PDB entry 9B7L | electron microscopy, 2.82 A resolution | chains A and B of the 8 polymer chains in the assembly

[Chain A (and B)]
Name: Capsid protein VP1
From: Adeno-associated virus
Notes: chain B of this document is another copy of the same molecule, construct and numbering; everything in this record applies to it too
Reference sequence: Q6JC22 (Q6JC22_9VIRU); residue numbers follow UniProt; this construct covers 203-736
Amino-acid sequence (534 residues; each row starts with the number of its first residue):
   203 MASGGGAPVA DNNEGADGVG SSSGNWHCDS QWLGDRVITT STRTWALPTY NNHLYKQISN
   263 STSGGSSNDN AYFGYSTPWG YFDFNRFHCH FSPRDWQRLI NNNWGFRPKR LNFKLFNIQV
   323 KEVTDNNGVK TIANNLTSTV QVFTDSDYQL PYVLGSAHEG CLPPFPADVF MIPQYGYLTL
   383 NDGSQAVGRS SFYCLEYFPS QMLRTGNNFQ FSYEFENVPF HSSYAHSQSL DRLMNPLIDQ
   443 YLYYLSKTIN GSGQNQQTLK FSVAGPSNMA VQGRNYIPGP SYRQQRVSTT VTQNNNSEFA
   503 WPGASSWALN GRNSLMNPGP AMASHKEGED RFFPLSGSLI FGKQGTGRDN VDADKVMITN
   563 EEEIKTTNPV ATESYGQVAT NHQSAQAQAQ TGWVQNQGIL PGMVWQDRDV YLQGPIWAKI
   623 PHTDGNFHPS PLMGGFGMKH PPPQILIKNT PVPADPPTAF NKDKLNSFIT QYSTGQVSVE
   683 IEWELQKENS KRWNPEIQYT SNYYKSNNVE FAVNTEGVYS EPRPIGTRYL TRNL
Unresolved in the structure: 203-219, 234-238, 296-305, 436-470, 689-736 (chain B: 203-417, 543-559, 613-736)
Reported in the primary citation:
  - mutagenesis - Q588R: abolished binding to Fab1-1

[How chain A and chain B interact]
Contacting residue pairs (81; chain A residue first):
  Ser431(A) - Arg514(B)
  Leu432(A) - Leu511(B)  hydrophobic
  Asp433(A) - Trp509(B)
  Asp433(A) - Leu511(B)
  Asp433(A) - Arg514(B)  salt bridge
  Asp433(A) - Ser516(B)
  Arg434(A) - Arg514(B)
  Ala472(A) - Trp503(B)  hydrophobic
  Ala472(A) - Asn515(B)
  Ala472(A) - Ser516(B)
  Ala472(A) - Leu517(B)  hydrogen bond (backbone-backbone)
  Val473(A) - Trp503(B)  hydrophobic
  Val473(A) - Leu517(B)
  Val473(A) - Asn519(B)  hydrogen bond (backbone-side chain)
  Gln474(A) - Asn519(B)
  Gly475(A) - Asn519(B)
  Arg476(A) - Trp509(B)
  Arg476(A) - Ser516(B)
  Arg476(A) - Asn519(B)  hydrogen bond (backbone-backbone)
  Arg476(A) - Pro520(B)
  Ile479(A) - Trp509(B)
  Pro480(A) - Trp509(B)  hydrophobic
  Lys528(A) - Asn512(B)
  Glu529(A) - Asn512(B)  hydrogen bond (backbone-side chain)
  Lys567(A) - Leu511(B)
  Lys567(A) - Asn512(B)
  Thr568(A) - Leu511(B)
  Asn570(A) - Leu511(B)
  Glu575(A) - Ala510(B)
  Glu575(A) - Gly513(B)  hydrogen bond (side chain-backbone)
  Tyr577(A) - Trp509(B)
  Tyr577(A) - Ala510(B)  hydrogen bond (backbone-backbone)
  Gly578(A) - Tyr484(B)
  Gly578(A) - Ser508(B)
  Gln579(A) - Tyr484(B)  hydrogen bond (backbone-side chain)
  Gln579(A) - Ala506(B)
  Gln579(A) - Ser507(B)
  Gln579(A) - Ser508(B)  hydrogen bond (backbone-backbone)
  Val580(A) - Tyr484(B)
  Val580(A) - Arg485(B)
  Val580(A) - Ser507(B)
  Val580(A) - Gln597(B)
  Ala581(A) - Arg485(B)  hydrogen bond (backbone-side chain)
  Ala581(A) - Gln486(B)
  Ala581(A) - Gln487(B)
  Ala581(A) - Ser507(B)
  Ala581(A) - Gln597(B)
  Asn583(A) - Arg485(B)  hydrogen bond (backbone-side chain)
  Asn583(A) - Gln487(B)
  His584(A) - Arg485(B)
  His584(A) - Arg488(B)
  His584(A) - Thr574(B)  hydrogen bond (side chain-backbone)
  His584(A) - Glu575(B)  salt bridge
  Gln585(A) - Gln487(B)  hydrogen bond (backbone-side chain)
  Gln585(A) - Arg488(B)  hydrogen bond (side chain-backbone)
  Gln585(A) - Val489(B)
  Gln585(A) - Asn496(B)
  Gln585(A) - Phe501(B)
  Ser586(A) - Gln495(B)
  Ser586(A) - Asn497(B)
  Ala587(A) - Thr494(B)
  Ala587(A) - Gln495(B)  hydrogen bond (backbone-backbone)
  Ala587(A) - Asn496(B)
  Ala587(A) - Asn497(B)
  Ala589(A) - Asn497(B)
  Gln590(A) - Asn497(B)
  Ala591(A) - Gln487(B)
  Thr593(A) - Pro504(B)
  Thr593(A) - Gly505(B)
  Val596(A) - Tyr484(B)
  Val596(A) - Asn598(B)
  Asn598(A) - Asn598(B)
  Gln599(A) - Tyr484(B)
  Gln599(A) - Asn598(B)  hydrogen bond
  Ile601(A) - Gly600(B)
  Ile601(A) - Ile601(B)  hydrogen bond (backbone-backbone)
  Leu602(A) - Pro482(B)  hydrophobic
  Leu602(A) - Pro522(B)  hydrophobic
  Leu602(A) - Gln599(B)
  Pro603(A) - Pro482(B)
  Pro603(A) - Trp607(B)
Interface residues without a listed pair, chain A (46 interface residues in all): Tyr478, Thr569, Pro571, Val572, Ser576, Thr582, Gln588, Gln592, Gly600
Interface residues without a listed pair, chain B (39 interface residues in all): Met518

[Summary]
46 residues of chain A and 39 residues of chain B are in contact; the contacts include 16 hydrogen bonds and 2
salt bridges. Polar contacts include Asp433(A)-Arg514(B), His584(A)-Glu575(B) and Val473(A)-Asn519(B). The
paper reports that Q588R of chain A abolishes binding to Fab1-1.
Chain A and chain B are both Capsid protein VP1 (Adeno-associated virus); the structure, Fab2-2 in complex
with the capsid of Adeno-associated virus type 9, was determined by electron microscopy (same publication as
9B6N, 9B6O, 9B6Q, 9B6R, 9B6S, 9B6T and 9 further entries).
